7R7W - chains A and C of the 3 polymer chains in the assembly; structure by X-ray diffraction, 1.17 A resolution.

# Chain A
Molecule: MHC class I antigen
From: Homo sapiens
UniProt: S6BVK3 (S6BVK3_HUMAN); residues 1-276 here correspond to UniProt positions 25-300 (UniProt number = residue number + 24)
Sequence (278 residues; row label = number of the first residue in the row):
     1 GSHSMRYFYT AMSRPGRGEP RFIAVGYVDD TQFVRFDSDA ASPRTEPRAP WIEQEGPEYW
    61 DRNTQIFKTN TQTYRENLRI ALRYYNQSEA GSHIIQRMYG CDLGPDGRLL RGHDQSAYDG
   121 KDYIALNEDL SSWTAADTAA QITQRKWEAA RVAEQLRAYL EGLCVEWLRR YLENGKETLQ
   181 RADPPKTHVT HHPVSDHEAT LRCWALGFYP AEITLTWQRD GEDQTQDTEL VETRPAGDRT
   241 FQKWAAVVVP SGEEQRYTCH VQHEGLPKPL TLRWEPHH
Disordered / not traced: 277-278
Differences from the reference sequence: expression tag (277-278)
Disulfide bonds: Cys101-Cys164, Cys203-Cys259
From the paper describing this entry:
  - contacts within the chain: Ile66-Asn70
  - mutagenesis - N70S (Tm change 10 degC): increased stability in response to QW9S3T

# Chain C
Molecule: Gln-ala-thr-gln-glu-val-lys-asn-trp
Sequence (9 residues; row label = number of the first residue in the row):
     1 QATQEVKNW
From the paper describing this entry:
  - conformationally variable residues (side-chain flip): Gln4, Glu5, Val6, Lys7

# Chain A / chain C interface
Residue-residue contacts (45; chain A residue first):
  Met5(A) - Gln1(C)
  Tyr7(A) - Gln1(C)  hydrogen bond (side chain-backbone)
  Tyr7(A) - Ala2(C)  hydrogen bond (side chain-backbone)
  Tyr9(A) - Thr3(C)
  Tyr9(A) - Glu5(C)
  Tyr59(A) - Gln1(C)
  Arg62(A) - Gln1(C)  hydrogen bond
  Asn63(A) - Gln1(C)  hydrogen bond
  Asn63(A) - Ala2(C)  hydrogen bond (side chain-backbone)
  Ile66(A) - Gln1(C)
  Ile66(A) - Ala2(C)
  Ile66(A) - Thr3(C)
  Ile66(A) - Gln4(C)
  Phe67(A) - Ala2(C)  hydrophobic
  Asn70(A) - Glu5(C)
  Thr73(A) - Glu5(C)
  Thr73(A) - Asn8(C)  hydrogen bond (backbone-side chain)
  Tyr74(A) - Glu5(C)  hydrogen bond
  Glu76(A) - Asn8(C)
  Asn77(A) - Asn8(C)  hydrogen bond
  Asn77(A) - Trp9(C)  hydrogen bond (side chain-backbone)
  Ile80(A) - Asn8(C)
  Ile80(A) - Trp9(C)
  Tyr84(A) - Trp9(C)  hydrogen bond (side chain-backbone)
  Ile95(A) - Trp9(C)  hydrophobic
  Arg97(A) - Glu5(C)  salt bridge
  Tyr99(A) - Ala2(C)
  Tyr99(A) - Thr3(C)  hydrogen bond (side chain-backbone)
  Ala117(A) - Trp9(C)
  Tyr123(A) - Trp9(C)  hydrophobic
  Thr143(A) - Trp9(C)  hydrogen bond (side chain-backbone)
  Lys146(A) - Asn8(C)
  Lys146(A) - Trp9(C)  hydrogen bond (side chain-backbone)
  Trp147(A) - Lys7(C)
  Trp147(A) - Asn8(C)  hydrogen bond (side chain-backbone)
  Trp147(A) - Trp9(C)
  Ala150(A) - Lys7(C)
  Val152(A) - Val6(C)  hydrophobic
  Val152(A) - Lys7(C)
  Gln155(A) - Val6(C)
  Tyr159(A) - Gln1(C)  hydrogen bond (side chain-backbone)
  Tyr159(A) - Ala2(C)
  Tyr159(A) - Thr3(C)
  Trp167(A) - Gln1(C)
  Tyr171(A) - Gln1(C)  hydrogen bond (side chain-backbone)
Interface residues without a listed pair, chain A (32 interface residues in all): Ala81, Ser116, Tyr118
Interface features reported in the paper:
  - specific contacts: Asn70(A)-Glu5(C), Arg97(A)-Glu5(C) (salt bridge), Tyr99(A)-Thr3(C) (hydrogen bond), Lys7(C)-Val152(A), Lys7(C)-Ala150(A)

# Summary
Chain A and chain C form an interface of 32 and 9 residues respectively, with 16 hydrogen bonds and 1 salt
bridge. Among the polar pairs are Arg97(A)-Glu5(C), Tyr7(A)-Gln1(C) and Tyr7(A)-Ala2(C). The paper describes
contacts between Asn70(A) and Glu5(C), Lys7(C) and Val152(A) and Lys7(C) and Ala150(A); a salt bridge between
Arg97(A) and Glu5(C); a hydrogen bond between Tyr99(A) and Thr3(C). The paper reports that N70S of chain A
increases stability in response to QW9S3T; conformational variability at Gln4(C), Glu5(C) and Val6(C) among
others.
Chain A is MHC class I antigen (Homo sapiens) and chain C is Gln-ala-thr-gln-glu-val-lys-asn-trp; the
structure, Crystal structure of HLA-B*5301 complex with an HIV-1 Gag-derived epitope QW9 S3T variant, was
determined by X-ray diffraction together with 7R7V, 7R7X, 7R7Y, 7R7Z and 7R80 from the same study.
